Entry 8VUB (X-ray diffraction, 2.18 A resolution); this record covers chains A and B.

# Chain A
Name: Reverse transcriptase/ribonuclease H
Source organism: Human immunodeficiency virus 1
Notes: EC 2.7.7.49, 2.7.7.7, 3.1.26.13
UniProt: P03366 (POL_HV1B1); residues 1-555 here correspond to UniProt positions 600-1154 (UniProt number = residue number + 599)
Chain sequence (557 residues; row label = number of the first residue in the row; numbers below 1 keep their minus sign (Met-1 is residue -1)):
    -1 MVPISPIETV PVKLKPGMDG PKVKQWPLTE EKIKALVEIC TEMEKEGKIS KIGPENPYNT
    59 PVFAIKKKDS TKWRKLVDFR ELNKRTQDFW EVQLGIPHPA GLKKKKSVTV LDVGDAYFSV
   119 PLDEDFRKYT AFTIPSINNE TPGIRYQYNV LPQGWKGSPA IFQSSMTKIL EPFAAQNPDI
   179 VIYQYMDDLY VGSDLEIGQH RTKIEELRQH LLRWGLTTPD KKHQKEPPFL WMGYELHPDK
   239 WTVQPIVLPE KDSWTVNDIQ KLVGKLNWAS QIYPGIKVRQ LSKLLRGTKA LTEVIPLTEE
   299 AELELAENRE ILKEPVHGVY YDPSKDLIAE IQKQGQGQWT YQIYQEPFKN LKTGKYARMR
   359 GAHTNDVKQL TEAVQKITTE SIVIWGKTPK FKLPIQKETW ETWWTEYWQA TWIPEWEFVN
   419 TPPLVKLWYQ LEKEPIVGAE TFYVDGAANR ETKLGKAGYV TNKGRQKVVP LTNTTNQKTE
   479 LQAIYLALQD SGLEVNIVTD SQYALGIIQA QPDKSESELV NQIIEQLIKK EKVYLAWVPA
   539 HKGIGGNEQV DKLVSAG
Unresolved in the structure: 555
Sequence notes: expression tag (-1 to 0); engineered mutation Ala172 (Lys771 in P03366), Ala173 (Lys772 in P03366), Ser280 (Cys879 in P03366)
Bound ions: Mg2+: Asp443, Asp549
Ligand contacts: PKX (4-[(4-{[4-(4-cyano-2,6-dimethylphenoxy)-6,7-dimethoxyquinazolin-2-yl]amino}piperidin-1-yl)methyl]benzamide): Pro95, Leu100, Lys101, Lys103, Lys104, Ser105, Val106, Val179, Ile180, Tyr181, Tyr188, Phe227, Trp229, Leu234, His235, Pro236, Tyr318
Swiss-Prot annotation at these positions:
  - region: Phe227 to His235 (RT 'primer grip')
  - motif: Trp398 to Trp414 (Tryptophan repeat motif)
  - binding site (Mg(2+)): Asp110, Asp185, Asp186, Asp443, Glu478, Asp498, Asp549
  - site: Trp401 (Essential for RT p66/p51 heterodimerization), Trp414 (Essential for RT p66/p51 heterodimerization), Phe440, Tyr441 (Cleavage)

# Chain B
Name: p51 RT
Source organism: Human immunodeficiency virus 1
UniProt: P03366 (POL_HV1B1); residues 1-428 here correspond to UniProt positions 600-1027 (UniProt number = residue number + 599)
Chain sequence (428 residues; each row starts with the number of its first residue):
     1 PISPIETVPV KLKPGMDGPK VKQWPLTEEK IKALVEICTE MEKEGKISKI GPENPYNTPV
    61 FAIKKKDSTK WRKLVDFREL NKRTQDFWEV QLGIPHPAGL KKKKSVTVLD VGDAYFSVPL
   121 DEDFRKYTAF TIPSINNETP GIRYQYNVLP QGWKGSPAIF QSSMTKILEP FKKQNPDIVI
   181 YQYMDDLYVG SDLEIGQHRT KIEELRQHLL RWGLTTPDKK HQKEPPFLWM GYELHPDKWT
   241 VQPIVLPEKD SWTVNDIQKL VGKLNWASQI YPGIKVRQLS KLLRGTKALT EVIPLTEEAE
   301 LELAENREIL KEPVHGVYYD PSKDLIAEIQ KQGQGQWTYQ IYQEPFKNLK TGKYARMRGA
   361 HTNDVKQLTE AVQKITTESI VIWGKTPKFK LPIQKETWET WWTEYWQATW IPEWEFVNTP
   421 PLVKLWYQ
Unresolved in the structure: 1-3, 214-224
Sequence notes: engineered mutation Ser280 (Cys879 in P03366)
Swiss-Prot annotation at these positions:
  - region: Phe227 to His235 (RT 'primer grip')
  - motif: Trp398 to Trp414 (Tryptophan repeat motif)
  - binding site (Mg(2+)): Asp110, Asp185, Asp186
  - site (Essential for RT p66/p51 heterodimerization): Trp401, Trp414

# How chain A and chain B interact
Contacting residue pairs - 113 pairs, chain A then chain B:
  Val8(A) - Pro52(B)  hydrophobic
  Val8(A) - Glu53(B)
  Pro9(A) - Glu53(B)
  Gln85(A) - Glu53(B)  hydrogen bond (side chain-backbone)
  Asp86(A) - Lys20(B)  salt bridge
  Asp86(A) - Pro55(B)
  Phe87(A) - Pro52(B)
  Trp88(A) - Pro52(B)  hydrogen bond (backbone-backbone)
  Trp88(A) - Asn54(B)
  Trp88(A) - Pro55(B)
  Trp88(A) - Tyr56(B)
  Trp88(A) - Asn57(B)
  Trp88(A) - Thr131(B)
  Trp88(A) - Arg143(B)
  Gly93(A) - Asn137(B)
  Pro95(A) - Asn136(B)
  Pro95(A) - Asn137(B)
  His96(A) - Asn136(B)  hydrogen bond (backbone-side chain)
  Gly99(A) - Asn136(B)
  Gly99(A) - Glu138(B)
  Leu100(A) - Asn136(B)
  Leu100(A) - Glu138(B)
  Ser162(A) - Pro52(B)
  Thr165(A) - Pro140(B)
  Glu169(A) - Lys49(B)  salt bridge
  Tyr181(A) - Glu138(B)
  Thr369(A) - Thr397(B)
  Glu370(A) - Gln394(B)  hydrogen bond
  Gln373(A) - Thr397(B)
  Gln373(A) - Thr400(B)
  Gln373(A) - Trp401(B)  hydrogen bond
  Thr376(A) - Thr400(B)
  Thr376(A) - Trp401(B)
  Ile380(A) - Pro25(B)  hydrophobic
  Ile380(A) - Leu26(B)
  Ile380(A) - Thr27(B)
  Val381(A) - Pro25(B)  hydrophobic
  Val381(A) - Ile135(B)
  Val381(A) - Asn136(B)  hydrogen bond (backbone-backbone)
  Ile382(A) - Ile135(B)
  Ile382(A) - Asn136(B)
  Trp383(A) - Ile135(B)
  Gly384(A) - Thr27(B)
  Gly384(A) - Glu28(B)  hydrogen bond (backbone-backbone)
  Gly384(A) - Ile135(B)
  Trp402(A) - Lys331(B)  hydrogen bond (backbone-side chain)
  Trp402(A) - His361(B)
  Trp402(A) - Thr362(B)
  Trp402(A) - Asp364(B)
  Tyr405(A) - Lys331(B)  hydrogen bond (backbone-side chain)
  Trp406(A) - Lys331(B)
  Trp406(A) - Pro392(B)  hydrophobic
  Trp406(A) - Val417(B)
  Trp406(A) - Asn418(B)
  Trp406(A) - Thr419(B)
  Trp406(A) - Pro420(B)
  Trp406(A) - Pro421(B)
  Gln407(A) - Lys331(B)  hydrogen bond (backbone-side chain)
  Gln407(A) - Pro392(B)
  Gln407(A) - Ile393(B)
  Gln407(A) - Gln394(B)  hydrogen bond
  Gln407(A) - Val417(B)  hydrogen bond (side chain-backbone)
  Gln407(A) - Asn418(B)
  Ala408(A) - Trp337(B)  hydrophobic
  Ala408(A) - Asp364(B)
  Ala408(A) - Pro392(B)  hydrogen bond (backbone-backbone)
  Ala408(A) - Ile393(B)
  Thr409(A) - Asp364(B)
  Trp410(A) - Thr362(B)
  Trp410(A) - Asn363(B)
  Trp410(A) - Val365(B)  hydrophobic
  Trp410(A) - Trp401(B)
  Trp410(A) - Tyr405(B)
  Pro412(A) - Trp401(B)
  Pro433(A) - Asn255(B)
  Pro433(A) - Leu289(B)  hydrophobic
  Pro433(A) - Thr290(B)
  Ile434(A) - Thr290(B)
  Val435(A) - Thr290(B)
  Thr439(A) - Lys287(B)
  Thr439(A) - Ala288(B)
  Thr439(A) - Leu289(B)  hydrogen bond (side chain-backbone)
  Tyr441(A) - Val254(B)
  Tyr441(A) - Gln258(B)
  Tyr441(A) - Thr286(B)
  Tyr441(A) - Lys287(B)  hydrogen bond (side chain-backbone)
  Val458(A) - Thr286(B)
  Thr459(A) - Thr286(B)  hydrogen bond (backbone-side chain)
  Asn460(A) - Thr286(B)
  Asn460(A) - Lys287(B)
  Asn460(A) - Ala288(B)
  Asn494(A) - Leu289(B)
  Val496(A) - Gln258(B)
  Val496(A) - Leu289(B)  hydrophobic
  Gly504(A) - Pro420(B)
  Gln507(A) - Pro420(B)
  Tyr532(A) - Asn255(B)  hydrogen bond
  Tyr532(A) - Leu289(B)  hydrophobic
  Trp535(A) - Leu422(B)  hydrophobic
  Trp535(A) - Trp426(B)  hydrophobic
  Val536(A) - Gln258(B)
  Pro537(A) - Val261(B)  hydrophobic
  Pro537(A) - Gly262(B)
  Pro537(A) - Asn265(B)
  Lys540(A) - Asn265(B)
  Lys540(A) - Ser280(B)  hydrogen bond (backbone-side chain)
  Gly541(A) - Ser280(B)
  Gly541(A) - Leu283(B)
  Ile542(A) - Leu283(B)
  Gly543(A) - Leu283(B)  hydrogen bond (backbone-backbone)
  Gly543(A) - Gly285(B)
  Gly544(A) - Gly285(B)  hydrogen bond (backbone-backbone)
  Gly544(A) - Thr286(B)
Other interface residues (no listed pair), chain A (65 interface residues in all): Val90, Ile94, Ala158, Ile159, Gln182, Met357, Thr377, Thr386, Leu503, Ala508, Ala534, Gln547
Other interface residues (no listed pair), chain B (60 interface residues in all): Val276, Arg277, Arg284, Leu368, Glu396, Lys424

# In short
The interface between chain A and chain B involves 65 residues on one side and 60 on the other, with 20
hydrogen bonds and 2 salt bridges. Polar pairs include Asp86(A)-Lys20(B), Glu169(A)-Lys49(B) and
Gln85(A)-Glu53(B). Ligands of chain A: compound PKX.
Chain A is Reverse transcriptase/ribonuclease H and chain B is p51 RT, both from Human immunodeficiency virus
1; the structure, Crystal structure of wild-type HIV-1 reverse transcriptase in complex with non-nucleoside
inhibitor 5e2, was determined by X-ray diffraction together with 8VUF, 8VU9 and 8VUM from the same study.
